PDB entry 9L1X | electron microscopy, 2.69 A resolution | chains G and J of the 12 polymer chains in the assembly

# Chain G
Name: Histone H2A type 1-B/E
From: Homo sapiens
UniProt: P04908 (H2A1B_HUMAN); residues 1-119 here correspond to UniProt positions 2-120 (UniProt number = residue number + 1)
Chain sequence (119 residues; numbered 1 to 119; the number before each row is that of its first residue):
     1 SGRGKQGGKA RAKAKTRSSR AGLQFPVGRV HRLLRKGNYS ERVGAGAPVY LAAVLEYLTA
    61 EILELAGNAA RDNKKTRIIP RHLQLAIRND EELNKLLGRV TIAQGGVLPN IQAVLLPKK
Not modelled in the structure: 1-10, 119
Swiss-Prot annotation at these positions:
  - modified residue: Ser1 (N-acetylserine), Arg3 (Citrulline), Lys5 (N6-(2-hydroxyisobutyryl)lysine), Lys9 (N6-(2-hydroxyisobutyryl)lysine), Lys13 (N6-(beta-hydroxybutyryl)lysine), Lys36 (N6-(2-hydroxyisobutyryl)lysine), Lys74 (N6-(2-hydroxyisobutyryl)lysine), Lys75 (N6-(2-hydroxyisobutyryl)lysine), Lys95 (N6-(2-hydroxyisobutyryl)lysine), Gln104 (N5-methylglutamine), Lys118 (N6-(2-hydroxyisobutyryl)lysine), Lys119 (N6-crotonyllysine)
  - cross-link (Glycyl lysine isopeptide (Lys-Gly)): Lys13 (interchain with G-Cter in ubiquitin), Lys15 (interchain with G-Cter in ubiquitin), Lys119 (interchain with G-Cter in ubiquitin)

# Chain J
Molecule: 601 DNA
From: Homo sapiens
Sequence (189 nucleotides; each row starts with the number of its first residue; numbers below 1 keep their minus sign (DA-94 is residue -94)):
   -94 ATCCGGGTGA TGCCGGATGC CATCGAGAAT CCCGGTGCCG AGGCCGCTCA ATTGGTCGTA
   -34 GACAGCTCTA GCACCGCTTA AACGCACGTA CGCGCTGTCC CCCGCGTTTT AACCGCCAAG
    26 GGGATTACTC CCTAGTCTCC AGGCACGTGT CAGATATATA CATCCGATTC CAGTGCCGGT
    86 GTCGCTGAT
Not modelled in the structure: -94 to -78, 85-94

# How chain G and chain J interact
Contacting residue pairs (14):
  Arg11(G) - DT-43(J)  base contact
  Arg11(G) - DT-42(J)  sugar contact
  Ala12(G) - DG-41(J)  hydrogen bond to the phosphate
  Ala14(G) - DT-43(J)  phosphate contact
  Ala14(G) - DT-42(J)  phosphate contact
  Lys15(G) - DT-43(J)  phosphate contact
  Lys15(G) - DT-42(J)  hydrogen bond to the phosphate
  Thr16(G) - DT-43(J)  phosphate contact
  Arg17(G) - DT-43(J)  salt bridge to the phosphate
  Arg20(G) - DT-42(J)  salt bridge to the phosphate
  Arg29(G) - DA-44(J)  phosphate contact
  Arg32(G) - DA-44(J)  salt bridge to the phosphate
  Arg42(G) - DA-35(J)  sugar contact
  Arg77(G) - DA-54(J)  sugar contact
Interface residues without a listed pair, chain G (13 interface residues in all): Lys13, Gly28
Interface residues without a listed pair, chain J (8 interface residues in all): DG-53, DA-45

# Overview
13 residues of chain G face 8 of chain J across their interface; the contacts include 2 hydrogen bonds and 3
salt bridges. Polar pairs include Ala12(G)-DG-41(J), Lys15(G)-DT-42(J) and Arg17(G)-DT-43(J).
Here chain G is Histone H2A type 1-B/E and chain J is 601 DNA, both from Homo sapiens. Entry 9L1X
(hDEK-nucleosome complex (conformation 1)) was determined by electron microscopy, deposited together with
9L22.
